Entry 8G8Y (electron microscopy, 3.80 A resolution); this record covers chains B and K of the 12 polymer chains in the assembly.

Chain B (and K):
Molecule: Core protein Cp183
Source organism: Hepatitis B virus
Notes: chain K of this document is another copy of the same molecule, construct and numbering; everything in this record applies to it too
Reference sequence: A0A1B2G2S7 (A0A1B2G2S7_HBV); residues 1-144 here correspond to UniProt positions 30-173 (UniProt number = residue number + 29)
Chain sequence (144 residues; numbered 1 to 144; the number before each row is that of its first residue):
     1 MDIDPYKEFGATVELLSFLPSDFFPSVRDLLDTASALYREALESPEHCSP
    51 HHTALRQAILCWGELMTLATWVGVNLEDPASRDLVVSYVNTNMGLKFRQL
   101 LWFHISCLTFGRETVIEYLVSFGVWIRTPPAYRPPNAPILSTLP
Not modelled in the structure: 143-144 (chain K: fully traced)

How chain B and chain K interact:
Residue-residue contacts - 14 pairs, chain B then chain K:
  E14(B) with A36(K)
  Y118(B) with L143(K), hydrophobic
  S121(B) with T142(K); L143(K)
  V124(B) with L140(K)
  W125(B) with I139(K)
  R127(B) with D29(K); T33(K)
  P129(B) with D22(K); F23(K)
  Y132(B) with P20(K); F23(K), hydrophobic; A137(K)
  P134(B) with I139(K)
Also at the interface, not in a pair above, chain B (13 interface residues in all): T12, L15, F18, E117
Also at the interface, not in a pair above, chain K (17 interface residues in all): P25, S35, R39, F122, N136, S141

Overview:
13 residues of chain B and 17 residues of chain K are in contact.
Both chains are Core protein Cp183 (Hepatitis B virus). Entry 8G8Y (Hepatitis B virus capsid bound to importin
alpha1) was determined by electron microscopy, deposited together with 8G5V and 8G6V.
